PDB entry 9E4Z | electron microscopy, 3.70 A resolution | chains B and C of the 8 polymer chains in the assembly

Chain B (and C):
Protein: Isoform Flip of Glutamate receptor 2
Organism: Rattus norvegicus
Notes: chain C of this document is another copy of the same molecule, construct and numbering; everything in this record applies to it too
Reference sequence: P19491 (GRIA2_RAT), isoform P19491-2; aligned to UniProt positions 25-835 over residues 10-820 (the alignment contains insertions or deletions, so no single offset holds)
Amino-acid sequence (811 residues; each row starts with the number of its first residue):
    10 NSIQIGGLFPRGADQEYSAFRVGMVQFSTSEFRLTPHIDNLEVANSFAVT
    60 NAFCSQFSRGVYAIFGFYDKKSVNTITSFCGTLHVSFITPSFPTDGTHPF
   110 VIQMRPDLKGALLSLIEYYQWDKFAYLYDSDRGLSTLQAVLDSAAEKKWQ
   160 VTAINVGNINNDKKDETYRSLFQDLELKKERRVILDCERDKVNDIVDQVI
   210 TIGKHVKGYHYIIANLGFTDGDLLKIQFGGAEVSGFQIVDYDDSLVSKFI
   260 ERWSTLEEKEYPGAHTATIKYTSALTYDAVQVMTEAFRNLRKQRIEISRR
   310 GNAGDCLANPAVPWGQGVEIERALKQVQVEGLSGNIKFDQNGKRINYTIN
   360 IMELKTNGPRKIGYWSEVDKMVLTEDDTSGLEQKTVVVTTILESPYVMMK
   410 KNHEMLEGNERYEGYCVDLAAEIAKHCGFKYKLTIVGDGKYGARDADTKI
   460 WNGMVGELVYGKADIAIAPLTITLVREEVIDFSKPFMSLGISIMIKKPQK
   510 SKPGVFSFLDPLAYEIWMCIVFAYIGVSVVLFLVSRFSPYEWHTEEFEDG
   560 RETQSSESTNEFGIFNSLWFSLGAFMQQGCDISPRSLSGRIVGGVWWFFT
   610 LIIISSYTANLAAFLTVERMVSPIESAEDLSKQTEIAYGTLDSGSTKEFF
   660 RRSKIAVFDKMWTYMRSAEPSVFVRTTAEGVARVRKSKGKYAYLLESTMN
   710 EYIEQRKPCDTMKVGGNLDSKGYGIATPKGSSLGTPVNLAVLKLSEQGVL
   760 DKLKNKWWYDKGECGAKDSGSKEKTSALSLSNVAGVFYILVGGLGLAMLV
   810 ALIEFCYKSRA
Unresolved in the structure: 550-564, 820 (chain C: 550-564)
Differences from the reference sequence: conflict Glu-241 (Asn256 in P19491), Leu-382 (Val397 in P19491), Glu-384 (Gly405 in P19491), Asp-385 (Asn406 in P19491), Gln-392 (Asn413 in P19491)
UniProt features mapped onto this chain:
  - glycosylation: Asn-355 (N-linked (GlcNAc...) asparagine)
Cystine bridges: Cys-63/Cys-315, Cys-718/Cys-773
Residues lining bound ligands:
  - cyclothiazide (CYZ), molecule 1: Ile-481, Pro-494, Ser-497, Ser-729, Lys-730, Gly-731
  - cyclothiazide (CYZ), molecule 2: Lys-493, Pro-494, Phe-495, Met-496, Ser-497, Leu-751, Ser-754, Leu-759, Asp-760, Lys-763
  - glutamic acid (GLU): Tyr-450, Pro-478, Leu-479, Thr-480, Arg-485, Leu-650, Gly-653, Ser-654, Thr-655, Lys-656, Glu-705, Tyr-732

Chain B / chain C interface:
Residue-residue contacts - 88 pairs, chain B then chain C:
  Thr-482(B) / Glu-755(C)
  Leu-483(B) / Leu-748(C)
  Leu-483(B) / Leu-751(C)  hydrophobic
  Leu-483(B) / Lys-752(C)
  Leu-483(B) / Glu-755(C)  hydrogen bond (backbone-side chain)
  Glu-486(B) / Leu-748(C)
  Glu-486(B) / Leu-751(C)
  Phe-491(B) / Lys-493(C)
  Ser-492(B) / Lys-493(C)
  Lys-493(B) / Glu-486(C)  salt bridge
  Lys-493(B) / Phe-491(C)  hydrogen bond (side chain-backbone)
  Lys-493(B) / Ser-492(C)
  Pro-494(B) / Pro-494(C)
  Pro-520(B) / Ala-786(C)
  Pro-520(B) / Leu-787(C)  hydrogen bond (backbone-backbone)
  Leu-521(B) / Leu-787(C)  hydrophobic
  Ala-522(B) / Leu-787(C)
  Glu-524(B) / Leu-789(C)
  Ile-525(B) / Leu-787(C)
  Ile-525(B) / Leu-789(C)  hydrophobic
  Cys-528(B) / Phe-796(C)
  Ala-532(B) / Leu-799(C)  hydrophobic
  Gly-535(B) / Leu-803(C)
  Val-536(B) / Leu-799(C)  hydrophobic
  Val-539(B) / Leu-803(C)  hydrophobic
  Leu-542(B) / Met-807(C)  hydrophobic
  Val-543(B) / Ala-810(C)  hydrophobic
  Phe-546(B) / Phe-814(C)
  Ser-547(B) / Phe-814(C)
  Tyr-549(B) / Phe-814(C)  hydrophobic
  Tyr-549(B) / Lys-817(C)
  Tyr-549(B) / Ser-818(C)
  Ala-583(B) / Gln-587(C)  hydrogen bond (backbone-side chain)
  Gln-586(B) / Gln-587(C)
  Asp-590(B) / Asp-590(C)
  Ser-592(B) / Trp-578(C)  hydrogen bond
  Arg-594(B) / Glu-570(C)  salt bridge
  Arg-594(B) / Asn-575(C)  hydrogen bond
  Arg-594(B) / Ile-591(C)
  Leu-596(B) / Phe-574(C)  hydrophobic
  Ser-597(B) / Ala-806(C)  hydrogen bond (side chain-backbone)
  Ser-597(B) / Val-809(C)
  Ser-597(B) / Ala-810(C)  hydrogen bond (side chain-backbone)
  Arg-599(B) / Phe-574(C)  hydrogen bond (side chain-backbone)
  Arg-599(B) / Asn-575(C)  hydrogen bond
  Arg-599(B) / Trp-578(C)
  Val-601(B) / Leu-803(C)  hydrophobic
  Val-601(B) / Ala-806(C)  hydrophobic
  Gly-603(B) / Leu-581(C)
  Val-604(B) / Ile-798(C)
  Val-604(B) / Leu-799(C)  hydrophobic
  Trp-605(B) / Leu-799(C)  hydrophobic
  Trp-606(B) / Trp-578(C)  hydrophobic
  Trp-606(B) / Gly-582(C)
  Trp-606(B) / Met-585(C)  hydrophobic
  Trp-606(B) / Gln-587(C)
  Phe-607(B) / Met-585(C)  hydrophobic
  Phe-607(B) / Ile-798(C)  hydrophobic
  Phe-608(B) / Val-795(C)  hydrophobic
  Phe-608(B) / Phe-796(C)  hydrophobic
  Phe-608(B) / Leu-799(C)  hydrophobic
  Thr-609(B) / Gln-587(C)
  Leu-610(B) / Ile-613(C)  hydrophobic
  Ile-611(B) / Phe-517(C)  hydrophobic
  Ile-611(B) / Tyr-616(C)
  Ile-611(B) / Val-795(C)  hydrophobic
  Ile-612(B) / Val-792(C)  hydrophobic
  Ile-612(B) / Val-795(C)  hydrophobic
  Ser-614(B) / Thr-617(C)
  Ser-614(B) / Leu-620(C)
  Ser-615(B) / Leu-624(C)
  Ala-618(B) / Ala-621(C)  hydrophobic
  Asn-619(B) / Leu-787(C)
  Phe-623(B) / Thr-784(C)
  Phe-623(B) / Ser-785(C)
  Phe-623(B) / Ala-786(C)
  Phe-658(B) / Glu-755(C)
  Arg-661(B) / Glu-755(C)  salt bridge
  Arg-661(B) / Gln-756(C)
  Ser-729(B) / Asp-760(C)
  Leu-748(B) / Leu-483(C)  hydrophobic
  Leu-748(B) / Glu-486(C)
  Leu-751(B) / Glu-486(C)
  Glu-755(B) / Leu-483(C)  hydrogen bond (side chain-backbone)
  Glu-755(B) / Arg-661(C)  salt bridge
  Glu-755(B) / Ser-662(C)
  Gln-756(B) / Ile-664(C)
  Lys-761(B) / Ile-664(C)
Interface residues without a listed pair, chain B (70 interface residues in all): Ile-481, Val-484, Asp-519, Ile-529, Gly-582, Gln-587, Pro-593, Ser-595, Ile-600, Gly-602, Val-626, Ser-662, Lys-663, Ile-664, Lys-752, Gly-757
Interface residues without a listed pair, chain C (60 interface residues in all): Ile-481, Thr-482, Val-484, Gln-586, Phe-658, Ser-788, Gly-802, Leu-811, Glu-813, Ala-820

Summary:
The interface between chain B and chain C involves 70 residues on one side and 60 on the other; the contacts
include 11 hydrogen bonds and 4 salt bridges. Polar pairs include Lys-493(B)/Glu-486(C), Arg-594(B)/Glu-570(C)
and Arg-661(B)/Glu-755(C). Ligands of chain B: glutamic acid and cyclothiazide.
Both chains are Isoform Flip of Glutamate receptor 2 (Rattus norvegicus). Entry 9E4Z (GluA2-gamma2 complex
bound glutamate and cyclothiazide) was determined by electron microscopy, deposited together with 9E4Y.
